Entry 2RS3 (X-ray diffraction, 3.00 A resolution); this record covers chains 2 and 4 of the 4 polymer chains in the assembly.

[Chain 2]
Protein: Human rhinovirus 14 coat protein (subunit VP2)
From: Human rhinovirus 14
UniProt: P03303 (POLG_HRV14); residues 1-262 here correspond to UniProt positions 69-330 (UniProt number = residue number + 68)
Chain sequence (262 residues; row label = number of the first residue in the row):
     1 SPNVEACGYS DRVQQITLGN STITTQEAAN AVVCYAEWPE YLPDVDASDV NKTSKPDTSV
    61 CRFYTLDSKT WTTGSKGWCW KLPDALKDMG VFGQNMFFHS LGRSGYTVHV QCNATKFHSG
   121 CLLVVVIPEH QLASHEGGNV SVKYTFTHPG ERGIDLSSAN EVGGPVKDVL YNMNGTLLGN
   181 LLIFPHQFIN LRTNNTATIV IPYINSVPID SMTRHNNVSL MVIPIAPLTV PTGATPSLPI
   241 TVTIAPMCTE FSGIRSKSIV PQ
Not modelled in the structure: 1-7
Sequence notes: conflict L170 (Ile239 in P03303)

[Chain 4]
Protein: Human rhinovirus 14 coat protein (subunit VP4)
From: Human rhinovirus 14
UniProt: P03303 (POLG_HRV14); numbering as in UniProt (aligned over 1-68)
Chain sequence (68 residues; each row starts with the number of its first residue):
     1 GAQVSTQKSG SHENQNILTN GSNQTFTVIN YYKDAASTSS AGQSLSMDPS KFTEPVKDLM
    61 LKGAPALN
Not modelled in the structure: 1-28

[Interface between chain 2 and chain 4]
Pairs across the interface (22; chain 2 residue first):
  S10(2) - N68(4)  hydrogen bond (side chain-backbone)
  D11(2) - D58(4)
  D11(2) - A66(4)
  D11(2) - N68(4)  hydrogen bond (backbone-side chain)
  R12(2) - L67(4)
  R12(2) - N68(4)  hydrogen bond (side chain-backbone)
  Q14(2) - D58(4)
  A29(2) - L67(4)  hydrophobic
  N30(2) - V56(4)
  N30(2) - K57(4)
  N30(2) - D58(4)
  N30(2) - M60(4)
  A31(2) - P55(4)
  A31(2) - V56(4)
  A31(2) - K57(4)  hydrogen bond (backbone-backbone)
  V32(2) - P55(4)
  V33(2) - P55(4)  hydrogen bond (backbone-backbone)
  V33(2) - K57(4)
  Y35(2) - K51(4)
  Y35(2) - F52(4)  hydrophobic
  W38(2) - K57(4)
  T193(2) - L67(4)
Other interface residues (no listed pair), chain 2 (15 interface residues in all): Y9, A28, A36

[Summary]
The interface between chain 2 and chain 4 involves 15 residues on one side and 10 on the other; the contacts
include 5 hydrogen bonds. Polar pairs include S10(2)-N68(4), D11(2)-N68(4) and R12(2)-N68(4).
Chain 2 is Human rhinovirus 14 coat protein (subunit VP2) and chain 4 is Human rhinovirus 14 coat protein
(subunit VP4), both from Human rhinovirus 14; the structure, Structural analysis of antiviral agents that
interact with the capsid of human rhinoviruses, was determined by X-ray diffraction (same publication as 1R08,
2R04, 2R06, 2R07, 2RM2, 2RR1, 2RS1 and 2RS5).
